PDB entry 4RPJ | X-ray diffraction, 2.50 A resolution | chain B

[Chain B]
Protein: UDP-galactopyranose mutase
Source organism: Mycobacterium tuberculosis
Notes: EC 5.4.99.9
Reference sequence: P9WIQ1 (GLF_MYCTU); residues 1-399 here = UniProt positions 1-399
Chain sequence (399 residues; each row starts with the number of its first residue):
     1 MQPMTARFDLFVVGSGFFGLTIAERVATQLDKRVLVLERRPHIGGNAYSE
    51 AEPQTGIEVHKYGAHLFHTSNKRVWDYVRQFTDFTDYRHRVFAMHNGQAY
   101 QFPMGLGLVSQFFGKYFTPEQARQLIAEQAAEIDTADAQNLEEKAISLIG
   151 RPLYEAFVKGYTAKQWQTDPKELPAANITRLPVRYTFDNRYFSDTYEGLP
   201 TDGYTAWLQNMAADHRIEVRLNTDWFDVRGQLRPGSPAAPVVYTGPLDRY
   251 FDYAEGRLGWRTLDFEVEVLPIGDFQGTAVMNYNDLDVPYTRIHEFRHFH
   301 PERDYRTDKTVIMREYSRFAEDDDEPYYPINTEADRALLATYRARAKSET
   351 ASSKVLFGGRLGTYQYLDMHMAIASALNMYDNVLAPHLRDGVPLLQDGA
Not modelled in the structure: 1-3, 397-399
Construct notes: engineered mutation Arg-306 (Pro in P9WIQ1)
Small-molecule neighbours:
  - FAD (flavin-adenine dinucleotide): Val-13, Gly-14, Ser-15, Gly-16, Phe-17, Phe-18, Leu-37, Glu-38, Arg-39, Arg-40, Gly-44, Gly-45, Asn-46, Tyr-62, Gly-63, Ala-64, His-65, Leu-66, Phe-67, His-68, Thr-223, Asp-224, Trp-225, Phe-226, Thr-244, Gly-245, Pro-246, Arg-249, Leu-263, Arg-292, Glu-315, Tyr-327, Tyr-328, Gly-359, Arg-360, Leu-361, Leu-367, Asp-368, Met-369, His-370, Ala-372
  - UDP (uridine-5'-diphosphate): Phe-102, Leu-141, Phe-157, Val-158, Tyr-161, Thr-162, Gln-165, Trp-166, Asn-177, Ile-178, Arg-180, Leu-181, Tyr-191, Asn-282, Asn-284, Arg-292, Tyr-328, Tyr-366
Swiss-Prot annotation at these positions:
  - binding site (FAD): Phe-18, Glu-38, Asn-46, Leu-66, Asp-224, Trp-225, Arg-360, Leu-367 to Met-369
  - binding site (UDP-alpha-D-galactose): Phe-157, Thr-162, Trp-166, Tyr-191, Asn-282, Arg-292, Tyr-328, Tyr-366

[Summary]
Chain B binds flavin-adenine dinucleotide and UDP. From UniProt: 10 FAD-binding residues and 8
UDP-alpha-D-galactose-binding residues.
Chain B is UDP-galactopyranose mutase (Mycobacterium tuberculosis); the structure, Crystal structure of
Micobacterium tuberculosis UDP-Galactopyranose mutase in complex with UDP, was determined by X-ray diffraction
together with 4RPG, 4RPH, 4RPK and 4RPL from the same study.
